Entry 3PW7 (X-ray diffraction, 2.90 A resolution); this record covers chains A and C of the 3 polymer chains in the assembly.

Chain A:
Name: DNA polymerase IV
From: Sulfolobus solfataricus
Notes: EC 2.7.7.7
UniProtKB: Q97W02 (DPO4_SACS2); residues 4-344 here correspond to UniProt positions 1-341 (UniProt number = residue number - 3)
Chain sequence (347 residues; numbered -2 to 344; the number before each row is that of its first residue; numbers below 1 keep their minus sign (His-2 is residue -2)):
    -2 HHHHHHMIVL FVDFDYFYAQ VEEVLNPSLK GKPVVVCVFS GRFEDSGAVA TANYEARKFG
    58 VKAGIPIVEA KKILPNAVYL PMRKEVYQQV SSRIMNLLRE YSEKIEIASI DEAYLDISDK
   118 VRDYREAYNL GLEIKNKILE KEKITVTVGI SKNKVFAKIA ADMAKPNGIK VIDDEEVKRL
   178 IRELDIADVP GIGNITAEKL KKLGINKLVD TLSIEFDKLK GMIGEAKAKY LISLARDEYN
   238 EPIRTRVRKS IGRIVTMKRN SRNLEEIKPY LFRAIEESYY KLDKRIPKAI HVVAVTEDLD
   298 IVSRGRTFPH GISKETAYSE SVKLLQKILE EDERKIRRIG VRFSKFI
Not modelled in the structure: -2 to 1
Sequence notes: expression tag (-2 to 3)
Metal / ion sites: Ca2+: Tyr51 (together with 2'-deoxycytidine-5'-triphosphate)
Small-molecule neighbours:
  - 8,9-dihydro-9-hydroxy-aflatoxin b1 (AFN): Tyr15, Val35, Ala45, Val46, Ala47, Ala60, Gly61, Met79
  - 2'-deoxycytidine-5'-triphosphate (DCP): Asp10, Phe11, Asp12, Tyr13, Phe14, Tyr15, Thr48, Arg54, Ser106, Ile107, Asp108, Glu109, Asp159, Lys162
Curated features (UniProtKB/Swiss-Prot):
  - active site: Glu109
  - binding site (Mg(2+)): Asp10, Asp108
  - site: Tyr15 (Substrate discrimination)

Chain C:
Molecule: 12-nt DNA strand
Sequence (12 nucleotides; each row starts with the number of its first residue):
   347 GGGGGAAGGA TT

Interface between chain A and chain C:
Residue-residue contacts - 20 pairs, chain A then chain C:
  Lys155(A) with DT358(C), phosphate contact
  Pro187(A) with DT358(C), phosphate contact
  Gly188(A) with DT357(C), phosphate contact; DT358(C), hydrogen bond to the phosphate
  Ile189(A) with DT357(C), phosphate contact; DT358(C), phosphate contact
  Gly190(A) with DT357(C), hydrogen bond to the phosphate
  Ile192(A) with DA356(C), phosphate contact; DT357(C), phosphate contact
  Thr193(A) with DA356(C), hydrogen bond to the phosphate; DT357(C), hydrogen bond to the phosphate
  Val299(A) with DG354(C), phosphate contact
  Ser300(A) with DA353(C), sugar contact; DG354(C), hydrogen bond to the phosphate
  Arg301(A) with DA353(C), phosphate contact
  Gly302(A) with DA352(C), phosphate contact; DA353(C), hydrogen bond to the phosphate
  Arg303(A) with DA352(C), phosphate contact
  Thr304(A) with DA352(C), hydrogen bond to the phosphate
  Lys342(A) with DG351(C), phosphate contact
Other interface residues (no listed pair), chain A (17 interface residues in all): Asn191, Asp297, Ile298
Other interface residues (no listed pair), chain C (8 interface residues in all): DG355

In short:
17 residues of chain A face 8 of chain C across their interface; the contacts include 7 hydrogen bonds. Polar
pairs include Gly188(A)-DT358(C), Gly190(A)-DT357(C) and Thr193(A)-DA356(C). Bound to chain A:
2'-deoxycytidine-5'-triphosphate and 8,9-dihydro-9-hydroxy-aflatoxin b1.
Chain A is DNA polymerase IV (Sulfolobus solfataricus) and chain C is a 12-nt DNA strand; the structure,
Ternary complex of Aflatoxin B1 Adduct modified DNA (AFB1-N7-Gua) with DNA Polymerase IV and incoming dCTP,
was determined by X-ray diffraction together with 3PVX, 3PW0, 3PW2, 3PW4 and 3PW5 from the same study.
